5VRP - chain A; structure by X-ray diffraction, 3.22 A resolution.

# Chain A
Name: Renin
Source organism: Homo sapiens
Notes: EC 3.4.23.15
Reference sequence: P00797 (RENI_HUMAN); residues 70-406 here = UniProt positions 70-406
Chain sequence (337 residues; numbered 70 to 406; the number before each row is that of its first residue):
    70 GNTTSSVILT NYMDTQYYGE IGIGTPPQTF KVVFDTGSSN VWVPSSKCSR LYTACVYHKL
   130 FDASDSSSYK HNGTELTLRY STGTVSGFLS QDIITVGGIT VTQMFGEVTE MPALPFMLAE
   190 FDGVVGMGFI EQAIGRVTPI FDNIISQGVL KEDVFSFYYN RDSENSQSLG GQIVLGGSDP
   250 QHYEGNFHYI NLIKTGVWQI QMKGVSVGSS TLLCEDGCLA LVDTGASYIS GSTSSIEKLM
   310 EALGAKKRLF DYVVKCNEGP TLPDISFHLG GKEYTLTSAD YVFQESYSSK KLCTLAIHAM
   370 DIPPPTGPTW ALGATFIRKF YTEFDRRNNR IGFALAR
Not modelled in the structure: 233-236
Disulfides: C117-C124, C283-C287, C325-C362
Small-molecule neighbours:
  - 9JD (methyl [(4S)-4-{(3R)-1-[(3S)-4-amino-3-hydroxybutanoyl]piperidin-3-yl}-4-(3'-ethyl-6-fluoro[1,1'-biphenyl]-2-yl)-4-hydroxybutyl]carbamate), molecule 1: T84, Q85, Y86, V102, D104, G106, S107, Y149, S150, T151, P184, F185, L187, A188, F190, V193, Y228, D292, T293, G294, A295, S296, M369, A383
  - 9JD, molecule 2: T84, P184, L187, A295, S296, Y297, S299, F319, D320, F352, T363, H367, M369
  - N-acetylglucosamine (NAG; 2-acetamido-2-deoxy-beta-D-glucopyranose): H140, N141, T143
UniProt features mapped onto this chain:
  - active site: D104, D292
  - glycosylation (N-linked (GlcNAc...) asparagine): N71, N141
  - natural variant: D104 (D104N: In RTD), R230 (R230K: In RTD)

# In short
Chain A binds N-acetylglucosamine and compound 9JD. From UniProt: active-site residues D104 and D292.
Chain A is Renin (Homo sapiens); the structure, Crystal Structure of Human Renin in Complex with a
biphenylpipderidinylcarbinol, was determined by X-ray diffraction (same publication as 5V8V and 5VPM).
